8EAH - chains E and X of the 7 polymer chains in the assembly; structure by electron microscopy, 2.48 A resolution.

[Chain E]
Molecule: Minichromosome maintenance protein MCM
Organism: Saccharolobus solfataricus P2
Notes: EC 3.6.4.12
UniProtKB: Q9UXG1 (MCM_SACS2); numbering as in UniProt; present here: 2-265, 269-612
Sequence (610 residues; each row starts with the number of its first residue; note: 3 numbers in that range are skipped by the numbering (no residue carries them; nothing is unmodelled there); numbering starts at 0):
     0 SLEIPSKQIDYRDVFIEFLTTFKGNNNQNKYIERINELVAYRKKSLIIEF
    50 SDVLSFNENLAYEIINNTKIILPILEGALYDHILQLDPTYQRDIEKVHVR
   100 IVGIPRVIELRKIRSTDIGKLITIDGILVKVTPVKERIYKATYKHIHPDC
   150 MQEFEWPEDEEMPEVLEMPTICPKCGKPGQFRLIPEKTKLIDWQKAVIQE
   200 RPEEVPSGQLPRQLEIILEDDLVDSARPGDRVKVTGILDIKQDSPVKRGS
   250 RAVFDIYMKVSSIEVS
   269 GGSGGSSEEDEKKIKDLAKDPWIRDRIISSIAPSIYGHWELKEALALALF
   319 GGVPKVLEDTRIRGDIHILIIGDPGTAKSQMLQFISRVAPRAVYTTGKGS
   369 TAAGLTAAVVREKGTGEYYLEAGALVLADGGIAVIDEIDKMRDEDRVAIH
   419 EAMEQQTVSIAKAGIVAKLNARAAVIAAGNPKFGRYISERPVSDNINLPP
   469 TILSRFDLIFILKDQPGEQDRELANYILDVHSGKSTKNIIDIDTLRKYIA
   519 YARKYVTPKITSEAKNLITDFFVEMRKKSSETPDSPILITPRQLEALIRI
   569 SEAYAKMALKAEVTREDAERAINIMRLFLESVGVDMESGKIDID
Unresolved in the structure: 0-6, 269-274, 605-612
Construct notes: expression tag (0-1); conflict Gly-269 (Leu in Q9UXG1), Gly-270 (Asp in Q9UXG1), Ser-271 (Glu in Q9UXG1), Gly-272 (Val in Q9UXG1), Gly-273 (Ile in Q9UXG1), Ser-274 (Ile in Q9UXG1)
Bound ions: Zn2+: His-144, Cys-149, Cys-171, Cys-174; Mg2+: Ser-347 (together with 08T)
Ligand contacts:
  - 08T ([[[(2R,3S,4R,5R)-5-(6-aminopurin-9-yl)-3,4-bis(oxidanyl)oxolan-2-yl]methoxy-oxidanyl-phosphoryl]oxy-oxidanyl-phosphoryl]oxy-tris(fluoranyl)beryllium), molecule 1: Ser-302, Ile-303, Tyr-304, Asp-341, Pro-342, Gly-343, Thr-344, Ala-345, Lys-346, Ser-347, Gln-348, Glu-405, Asn-448, Leu-491, Ile-495
  - 08T, molecule 2: Glu-422, Gln-423, Thr-469, Arg-473, Pro-559, Arg-560, Glu-563
UniProt features mapped onto this chain:
  - motif: Ser-472 to Asp-475 (Arginine finger)
  - binding site (ATP): Gly-340 to Ser-347
  - mutagenesis: Leu-189 (L189D: Predominantly monomeric and loss of helicase activity; when associated with R-191), Asp-191 (D191R: Predominantly monomeric and loss of helicase activity; when associated with D-189), Glu-202 to Val-204 (Loss of helicase activity), Phe-318 (F318A: No effect on helicase and ATPase activity), Glu-326 to Asp-327 (Impairs helicase activity; when associated with A-329), Arg-329 (R329A: Impairs helicase activity; when associated with 326-A-A-327), Arg-331 (R331A: Loss of helicase and ATPase activity), Lys-346 (K346A: Loss of helicase and ATPase activity; K346A: Sharp decrease in ATPase activity. Almost devoid of helicase activity), Arg-359 (R359A: Loss of helicase and reduction of ATPase activity), Lys-366 (K366E: Loss of helicase and reduction of ATPase activity), Thr-374 (T374E: Reduction of helicase and gain of ATPase activity), Asp-404 (D404A: Loss of helicase and ATPase activity), 9 further mutagenesis entries in UniProt
What the authors report for this chain:
  - catalytic residues: Glu-405 (citing earlier work)

[Chain X]
Molecule: 16-mer oligo-dT
Sequence (16 nucleotides; numbered 1 to 16; the number before each row is that of its first residue):
     1 TTTTTTTTTTTTTTTT
Unresolved in the structure: 12-16

[Interface between chain E and chain X]
Residue-residue contacts (10):
  Thr-369(E) / DT11(X)  hydrogen bond to the phosphate
  Ala-371(E) / DT10(X)  phosphate contact
  Ala-371(E) / DT11(X)  phosphate contact
  Ala-376(E) / DT10(X)  phosphate contact
  Val-377(E) / DT9(X)  phosphate contact
  Val-377(E) / DT10(X)  hydrogen bond to the phosphate
  Lys-430(E) / DT9(X)  phosphate contact
  Lys-430(E) / DT10(X)  salt bridge to the phosphate
  Ala-431(E) / DT8(X)  phosphate contact
  Ala-431(E) / DT9(X)  hydrogen bond to the phosphate
Also at the interface, not in a pair above, chain E (8 interface residues in all): Gly-372, Ala-375

[Overview]
The interface between chain E and chain X involves 8 residues on one side and 4 on the other, with 3 hydrogen
bonds and 1 salt bridge. Polar pairs include Thr-369(E)/DT11(X), Val-377(E)/DT10(X) and Ala-431(E)/DT9(X).
Ligands of chain E: compound 08T. From the paper: the catalytic residue Glu-405(E).
Here chain E is Minichromosome maintenance protein MCM (Saccharolobus solfataricus P2) and chain X is a 16-mer
oligo-dT. Entry 8EAH (SsoMCM hexamer bound to Mg/ADP-BeFx and 16-mer oligo-dT. Class 1) was determined by
electron microscopy, deposited together with 8EAF, 8EAG, 8EAJ, 8EAK, 8EAL and 8EAM.
